7CH9 - chains B and H of the 12 polymer chains in the assembly; structure by electron microscopy, 3.50 A resolution.

# Chain B
Molecule: MlaD domain-containing protein
Source organism: Pseudomonas aeruginosa (strain ATCC 15692 / DSM 22644 / CIP 104116 / JCM 14847 / LMG 12228 / 1C / PRS 101 / PAO1)
UniProt: Q9HVW3 (Q9HVW3_PSEAE); numbering as in UniProt (aligned over 1-157)
Sequence (157 residues; each row starts with the number of its first residue):
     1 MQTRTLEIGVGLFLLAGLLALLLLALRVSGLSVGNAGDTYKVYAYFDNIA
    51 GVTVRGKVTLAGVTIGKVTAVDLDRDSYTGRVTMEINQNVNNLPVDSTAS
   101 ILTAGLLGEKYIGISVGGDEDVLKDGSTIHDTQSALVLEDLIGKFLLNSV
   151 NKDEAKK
Not modelled in the structure: 1-2, 151-157
Residues lining bound ligands: 3-sn-phosphatidic acid (LPP; 2-(hexadecanoyloxy)-1-[(phosphonooxy)methyl]ethyl hexadecanoate): Leu138, Leu141, Phe145, Leu146, Val150

# Chain H
Molecule: Probable permease of ABC transporter
Source organism: Pseudomonas aeruginosa (strain ATCC 15692 / DSM 22644 / CIP 104116 / JCM 14847 / LMG 12228 / 1C / PRS 101 / PAO1)
UniProt: Q9HVW2 (Q9HVW2_PSEAE); numbering as in UniProt (aligned over 1-265)
Sequence (265 residues; each row starts with the number of its first residue):
     1 MRRVSPLERIRLFGRAGLDVVAALGRSTLFLGHALLGRRTPGTGLHLLVK
    51 QLYSVGVLSLAIIVVSGLFIGMVLALQGYNILISYGSEQAVGQMVALTLL
   101 RELGPVVTGLLFAGRAGSALTAEIGNMKATEQLSSLEMIGVDPLKYIVAP
   151 RLWAGFISMPLLAAIFSVVGIWGGAMVAVDWLGVYEGSFWANMQNSVQFT
   201 EDVLNGVIKSIVFAFVVTWIAVYQGYDCEPTSEGISRATTRTVVYASLAV
   251 LGLDFILTALMFGDF
Not modelled in the structure: 1-4, 230, 263-265
Residues lining bound ligands:
  - 3-sn-phosphatidic acid (LPP; 2-(hexadecanoyloxy)-1-[(phosphonooxy)methyl]ethyl hexadecanoate), molecule 1: Asp19, Val20, Ala23, Leu24, Ser27, Val212, Val216, Trp219, Ile220, Tyr223, Gln224, Arg241, Tyr245, Ala249, Gly252, Leu253, Phe255, Ile256, Leu257
  - 3-sn-phosphatidic acid (LPP), molecule 2: Leu74, Gln77, Ile81, Leu82, Tyr85, Ser87, Ala90, Gln93, Met94, Leu97, Thr98, Glu102, Leu103

# Interface between chain B and chain H
Pairs across the interface (34; chain B residue first):
  Leu6(B) with Lys50(H)
  Val10(B) with Val49(H), hydrophobic; Leu52(H), hydrophobic; Val57(H), hydrophobic
  Phe13(B) with Val57(H), hydrophobic; Leu60(H), hydrophobic; Ser158(H); Leu161(H), hydrophobic; Leu162(H), hydrophobic
  Leu14(B) with Leu52(H), hydrophobic; Leu161(H), hydrophobic
  Ala16(B) with Ile165(H)
  Gly17(B) with Leu161(H); Ile165(H)
  Ala20(B) with Ala164(H); Ile165(H); Val168(H)
  Leu21(B) with Ala164(H), hydrophobic; Val207(H), hydrophobic
  Leu23(B) with Val168(H), hydrophobic
  Leu24(B) with Ser167(H); Val168(H), hydrophobic; Ile171(H), hydrophobic; Val203(H)
  Ala25(B) with Phe199(H), hydrophobic
  Arg27(B) with Trp190(H); Gln194(H)
  Val28(B) with Gln194(H); Val197(H)
  Ser29(B) with Val197(H); Phe199(H), hydrogen bond (side chain-backbone)
  Leu31(B) with Phe199(H), hydrophobic
  Arg55(B) with Gln198(H); Phe199(H)
Also at the interface, not in a pair above, chain B (20 interface residues in all): Glu7, Gly9, Leu18, Glu109
Also at the interface, not in a pair above, chain H (25 interface residues in all): Tyr53, Gly56, Leu100, Met193, Asn195

# Overview
20 residues of chain B face 25 of chain H across their interface, with 1 hydrogen bond. The hydrogen-bonded
pair is Ser29(B)-Phe199(H). Ligands of chain B: 3-sn-phosphatidic acid. Bound to chain H: 3-sn-phosphatidic
acid.
Here chain B is MlaD domain-containing protein and chain H is Probable permease of ABC transporter, both from
Pseudomonas aeruginosa (strain ATCC 15692 / DSM 22644 / CIP 104116 / JCM 14847 / LMG 12228 / 1C / PRS 101 /
PAO1). Entry 7CH9 (Cryo-EM structure of P.aeruginosa MlaFEBD) was determined by electron microscopy, deposited
together with 7CH8, 7CH6, 7CH7 and 7CHA.
